PDB entry 3FCQ | X-ray diffraction, 1.75 A resolution | chain A

== Chain A ==
Molecule: Thermolysin
Organism: Bacillus thermoproteolyticus
Notes: EC 3.4.24.27
UniProt: P00800 (THER_BACTH); residues 1-316 here correspond to UniProt positions 233-548 (UniProt number = residue number + 232)
Amino-acid sequence (316 residues; each row starts with the number of its first residue):
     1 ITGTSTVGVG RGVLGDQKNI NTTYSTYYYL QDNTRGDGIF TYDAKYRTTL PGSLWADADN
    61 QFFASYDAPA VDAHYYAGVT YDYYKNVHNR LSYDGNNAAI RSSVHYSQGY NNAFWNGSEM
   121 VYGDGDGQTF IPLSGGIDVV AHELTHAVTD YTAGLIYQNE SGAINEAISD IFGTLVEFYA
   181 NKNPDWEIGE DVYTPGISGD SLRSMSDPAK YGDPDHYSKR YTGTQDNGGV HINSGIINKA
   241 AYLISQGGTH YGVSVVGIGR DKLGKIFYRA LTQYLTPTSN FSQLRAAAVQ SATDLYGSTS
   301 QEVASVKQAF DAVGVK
Construct notes: variant Asp-37 (Asn269 in P00800), Glu-119 (Gln351 in P00800)
Metal / ion sites: Ca2+ site 1: Asp-57, Asp-59, Gln-61; Ca2+ site 2: Asp-138, Glu-177, Asp-185, Glu-187, Glu-190; Zn2+: His-142, His-146, Glu-166 (together with 2-(acetyloxy)-3-methylbenzoic acid); Ca2+ site 3: Glu-177, Asn-183, Asp-185, Glu-190; Ca2+ site 4: Tyr-193, Thr-194, Ile-197, Asp-200
Small-molecule neighbours: 2-(acetyloxy)-3-methylbenzoic acid (M3S): Asn-111, Asn-112, Ala-113, Phe-130, Leu-133, Val-139, His-142, Glu-143, His-146, Tyr-157, Glu-166, Ile-188, Leu-202, Arg-203, His-231
Swiss-Prot annotation at these positions:
  - active site: Glu-143, His-231 (Proton donor)
  - binding site (Ca(2+)): Asp-57, Asp-59, Gln-61, Asp-138, Glu-177, Asn-183, Asp-185, Glu-187, Glu-190, Tyr-193, Thr-194, Ile-197, Asp-200
  - binding site (Zn(2+)): His-142, His-146, Glu-166

== In short ==
Ligands of chain A: 2-(acetyloxy)-3-methylbenzoic acid. Asp-57, Asp-59 and Gln-61 form the Ca2+ site 1. The
Ca2+ site 2 is built by Asp-138, Glu-177, Asp-185, Glu-187 and Glu-190. UniProt lists active-site residues
Glu-143 and His-231, 13 Ca2+-binding residues and 3 Zn2+-binding residues.
Chain A is Thermolysin (Bacillus thermoproteolyticus); the structure, Thermolysin inhibition, was determined
by X-ray diffraction (same publication as 3F28 and 3F2P).
